6FG2 - chains D and E of the 4 polymer chains in the assembly; structure by X-ray diffraction, 2.79 A resolution.

# Chain D
Molecule: Heavy chain fab NAA84
Source organism: Homo sapiens
Notes: antibody fragment or engineered binder
Amino-acid sequence (240 residues; numbered 1 to 240; the number before each row is that of its first residue):
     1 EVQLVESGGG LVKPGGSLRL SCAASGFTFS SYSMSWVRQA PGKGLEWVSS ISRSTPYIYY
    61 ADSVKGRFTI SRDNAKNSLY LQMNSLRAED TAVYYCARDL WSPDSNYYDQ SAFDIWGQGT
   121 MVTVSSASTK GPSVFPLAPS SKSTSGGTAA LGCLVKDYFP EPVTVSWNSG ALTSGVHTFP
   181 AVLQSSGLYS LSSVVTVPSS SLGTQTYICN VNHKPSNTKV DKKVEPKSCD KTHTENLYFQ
Unresolved in the structure: 1, 227-240
Disulfides: Cys-22/Cys-96, Cys-153/Cys-209

# Chain E
Molecule: Light chain fab NAA84
Source organism: Homo sapiens
Notes: antibody fragment or engineered binder
Amino-acid sequence (215 residues; numbered 0 to 214; the number before each row is that of its first residue; numbering starts at 0):
     0 SSELTQDPAV SVALGQTVRI TCQGDSLRSN YASWYQQKPG QAPLLVIYGK NYRPSGIPDR
    60 FSGSYSGNTA SLTISGAQAE DEADYYCNSR DSSGDHPVVF GGGTNLTVLG QPKAAPSVTL
   120 FPPSSEELQA NKATLVCLIS DFYPGAVTVA WKADSSPVKA GVETTTPSKQ SNNKYAASSY
   180 LSLTPEQWKS HRSYSCQVTH EGSTVEKTVA PTECS
Unresolved in the structure: 0, 212-214
Disulfides: Cys-21/Cys-86, Cys-136/Cys-195
Covalently attached groups: N-acetylglucosamine (NAG) linked to Asn-104

# Chain D / chain E interface
Contacting residue pairs - 86 pairs, chain D then chain E:
  Val-37(D) / Phe-99(E)  hydrophobic
  Gln-39(D) / Gln-36(E)  hydrogen bond
  Gln-39(D) / Tyr-85(E)  hydrogen bond
  Gly-44(D) / Tyr-85(E)
  Leu-45(D) / Pro-42(E)  hydrophobic
  Leu-45(D) / Tyr-85(E)
  Leu-45(D) / Phe-99(E)
  Trp-47(D) / Asp-94(E)
  Trp-47(D) / His-95(E)
  Trp-47(D) / Pro-96(E)
  Trp-47(D) / Val-97(E)
  Ser-50(D) / Val-97(E)
  Tyr-59(D) / Asp-94(E)
  Tyr-59(D) / Pro-96(E)  hydrophobic
  Tyr-60(D) / His-95(E)
  Asp-62(D) / His-95(E)  salt bridge
  Lys-65(D) / Asp-94(E)  salt bridge
  Lys-65(D) / His-95(E)
  Tyr-95(D) / Gln-36(E)
  Tyr-95(D) / Gln-40(E)
  Tyr-95(D) / Ala-41(E)  hydrophobic
  Asp-99(D) / Arg-89(E)  salt bridge
  Tyr-108(D) / Arg-89(E)
  Tyr-108(D) / Pro-96(E)  hydrogen bond (side chain-backbone)
  Asp-109(D) / Ser-28(E)
  Asp-109(D) / Asn-29(E)
  Asp-109(D) / Tyr-30(E)  hydrogen bond (backbone-backbone)
  Gln-110(D) / Tyr-30(E)
  Gln-110(D) / Tyr-47(E)
  Gln-110(D) / Gly-48(E)
  Gln-110(D) / Lys-49(E)
  Gln-110(D) / Tyr-51(E)  hydrogen bond
  Ser-111(D) / Arg-89(E)
  Ala-112(D) / Ser-32(E)
  Ala-112(D) / Tyr-34(E)
  Ala-112(D) / Leu-44(E)  hydrophobic
  Ala-112(D) / Tyr-47(E)  hydrophobic
  Ala-112(D) / Arg-89(E)
  Phe-113(D) / Tyr-34(E)  hydrogen bond (backbone-side chain)
  Phe-113(D) / Leu-44(E)
  Phe-113(D) / Asn-87(E)
  Phe-113(D) / Arg-89(E)
  Phe-113(D) / Val-97(E)  hydrophobic
  Phe-113(D) / Phe-99(E)  hydrophobic
  Asp-114(D) / Leu-44(E)
  Trp-116(D) / Tyr-34(E)
  Trp-116(D) / Pro-42(E)
  Gly-117(D) / Ala-41(E)
  Phe-135(D) / Ser-123(E)
  Phe-135(D) / Glu-126(E)
  Pro-136(D) / Ser-123(E)
  Pro-136(D) / Glu-125(E)
  Leu-137(D) / Phe-120(E)  hydrophobic
  Ala-138(D) / Phe-120(E)
  Ser-143(D) / Thr-118(E)
  Ala-150(D) / Phe-120(E)
  Leu-154(D) / Thr-133(E)
  Leu-154(D) / Val-135(E)  hydrophobic
  Leu-154(D) / Tyr-179(E)  hydrophobic
  Lys-156(D) / Thr-133(E)  hydrogen bond
  His-177(D) / Gln-169(E)  hydrogen bond
  His-177(D) / Ala-175(E)
  Phe-179(D) / Leu-137(E)  hydrophobic
  Phe-179(D) / Ile-138(E)
  Phe-179(D) / Ser-139(E)
  Phe-179(D) / Ala-176(E)
  Phe-179(D) / Ser-177(E)
  Pro-180(D) / Thr-164(E)
  Pro-180(D) / Ser-167(E)
  Pro-180(D) / Ser-177(E)
  Ala-181(D) / Thr-164(E)
  Val-182(D) / Glu-162(E)
  Val-182(D) / Thr-163(E)
  Val-182(D) / Thr-164(E)
  Val-182(D) / Tyr-179(E)  hydrophobic
  Leu-183(D) / Glu-162(E)
  Gln-184(D) / Glu-162(E)
  Ser-185(D) / Glu-162(E)  hydrogen bond (backbone-side chain)
  Ser-190(D) / Tyr-179(E)
  Leu-191(D) / Tyr-179(E)
  Ser-192(D) / Val-135(E)
  Ser-192(D) / Leu-137(E)
  Ser-192(D) / Tyr-179(E)  hydrogen bond
  Val-194(D) / Phe-120(E)  hydrophobic
  Val-194(D) / Leu-137(E)  hydrophobic
  Lys-222(D) / Glu-125(E)  salt bridge
Interface residues without a listed pair, chain D (48 interface residues in all): Lys-43, Ala-61, Ser-140, Lys-142, Leu-151, Gly-152
Interface residues without a listed pair, chain E (45 interface residues in all): Gly-100, Ser-181, Lys-206, Thr-207

# In short
48 residues of chain D and 45 residues of chain E are in contact, with 10 hydrogen bonds and 4 salt bridges.
Polar contacts include Asp-62(D)/His-95(E), Lys-65(D)/Asp-94(E) and Asp-99(D)/Arg-89(E). N-acetylglucosamine
is covalently linked to Asn-104(E).
Here chain D is Heavy chain fab NAA84 and chain E is Light chain fab NAA84, both from Homo sapiens. Entry 6FG2
(Crystal structure of fab of natalizumab in complex with fab of NAA84) was determined by X-ray diffraction.
